PDB entry 7SCQ | electron microscopy, 6.00 A resolution (low resolution: residue-level contacts below are approximate; hydrogen-bond / salt-bridge calls are withheld) | chains A and C of the 3 polymer chains in the assembly

# Chain A
Molecule: Tyrosine--tRNA ligase
From: Phaseolus vulgaris
Notes: EC 6.1.1.1
Reference sequence: V7CJ18 (V7CJ18_PHAVU); residue numbers follow UniProt; this construct covers 1-379
Amino-acid sequence (400 residues; each row starts with the number of its first residue; numbers below 1 keep their minus sign (Met-20 is residue -20)):
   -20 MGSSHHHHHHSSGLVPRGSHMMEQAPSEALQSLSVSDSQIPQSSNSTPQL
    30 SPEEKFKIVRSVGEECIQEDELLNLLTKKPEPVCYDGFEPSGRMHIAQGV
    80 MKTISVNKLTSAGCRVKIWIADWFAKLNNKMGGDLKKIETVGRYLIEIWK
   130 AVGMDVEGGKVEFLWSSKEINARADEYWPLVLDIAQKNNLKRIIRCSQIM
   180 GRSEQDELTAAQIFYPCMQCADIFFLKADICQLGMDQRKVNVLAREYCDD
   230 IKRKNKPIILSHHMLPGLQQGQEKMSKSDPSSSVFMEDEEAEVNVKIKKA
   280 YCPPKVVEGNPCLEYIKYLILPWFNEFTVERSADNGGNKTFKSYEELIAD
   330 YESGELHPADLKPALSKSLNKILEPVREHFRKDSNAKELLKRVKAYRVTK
Disordered / not traced: -20 to 30
Sequence notes: expression tag (-20 to 0)

# Chain C
Molecule: tRNA-like structure from brome mosaic virus RNA 3.
Sequence (171 nucleotides; row label = number of the first residue in the row; numbers below 1 keep their minus sign (G-1 is residue -1)):
    -1 GGCGUGGUUGACACGCAGACCUCUUACAAGAGUGUCUAGGUGCCUUUGAG
    49 AGUUACUCUUUGCUCUCUUCGGAAGAACCCUUAGGGGUUCGUGCAUGGGC
    99 UUGCAUAGCAAGUCUUAGAAUGCGGGUACCGUACAGUGUUGAAAAACACU
   149 GUAAAUCUCUAAAAGAGACCA
Disordered / not traced: -1 to 0
Sequence notes: insertion (-1 to 0)

# How chain A and chain C interact
Residue-residue contacts (105; chain A residue first):
  Ile46(A) - C54(C)
  Ile46(A) - U55(C)
  Gln47(A) - G50(C)
  Gln47(A) - U55(C)
  Glu50(A) - G50(C)
  Glu50(A) - U51(C)
  Tyr64(A) - A53(C)
  Leu106(A) - A169(C)
  Asn107(A) - C168(C)
  Asn107(A) - A169(C)
  Asn108(A) - A169(C)
  Lys109(A) - A169(C)
  Asp162(A) - A159(C)
  Lys166(A) - A159(C)
  Lys166(A) - A160(C)
  Lys166(A) - A161(C)
  Lys166(A) - A162(C)
  Asn167(A) - A162(C)
  Asn168(A) - A162(C)
  Asn168(A) - G163(C)
  Lys170(A) - G163(C)
  Lys170(A) - A164(C)
  Ile173(A) - A166(C)
  Arg174(A) - A164(C)
  Arg174(A) - G165(C)
  Arg174(A) - A166(C)
  Cys175(A) - A166(C)
  Ser176(A) - A166(C)
  Ser176(A) - C168(C)
  Gln177(A) - A166(C)
  Gln177(A) - C167(C)
  Gln177(A) - C168(C)
  Ile178(A) - A53(C)
  Ile178(A) - C167(C)
  Met179(A) - C168(C)
  Met179(A) - A169(C)
  Gly180(A) - C167(C)
  Gly180(A) - C168(C)
  Arg181(A) - C167(C)
  Arg181(A) - C168(C)
  Arg181(A) - A169(C)
  Glu183(A) - A166(C)
  Leu187(A) - C168(C)
  Leu187(A) - A169(C)
  Gln191(A) - C168(C)
  Gln191(A) - A169(C)
  Tyr194(A) - A169(C)
  Gln198(A) - A53(C)
  Ile202(A) - U52(C)
  Ile202(A) - A53(C)
  Ala207(A) - U52(C)
  Cys210(A) - A53(C)
  Leu212(A) - A53(C)
  Met214(A) - A166(C)
  Asp215(A) - C167(C)
  Gln216(A) - A53(C)
  Gln216(A) - C167(C)
  Arg217(A) - C54(C)
  Arg217(A) - G165(C)
  Arg217(A) - A166(C)
  Lys218(A) - C54(C)
  Lys218(A) - G165(C)
  Lys218(A) - A166(C)
  Val219(A) - A53(C)
  Asn220(A) - A53(C)
  Asn220(A) - C54(C)
  Val221(A) - C54(C)
  Val221(A) - U55(C)
  Ala223(A) - A53(C)
  Arg224(A) - A53(C)
  Arg224(A) - C54(C)
  Arg224(A) - U55(C)
  Glu225(A) - G163(C)
  Cys227(A) - U51(C)
  Cys227(A) - U52(C)
  Asp228(A) - U51(C)
  Asp228(A) - G60(C)
  Asp228(A) - A160(C)
  Asp229(A) - U156(C)
  Asp229(A) - A160(C)
  Asp229(A) - A161(C)
  Ile230(A) - U158(C)
  Ile230(A) - A160(C)
  Lys231(A) - U51(C)
  Lys231(A) - G60(C)
  Lys231(A) - C61(C)
  Lys231(A) - U156(C)
  Lys231(A) - U158(C)
  Lys231(A) - A160(C)
  Arg232(A) - U51(C)
  Arg232(A) - U52(C)
  Lys233(A) - U51(C)
  Lys233(A) - U52(C)
  Asn234(A) - U51(C)
  Asn234(A) - U52(C)
  Lys235(A) - U51(C)
  Lys235(A) - U52(C)
  Pro236(A) - U52(C)
  Pro236(A) - A53(C)
  Pro236(A) - C54(C)
  Ile238(A) - A53(C)
  Ile238(A) - C54(C)
  Glu252(A) - C167(C)
  Lys253(A) - C167(C)
  Lys379(A) - A169(C)
Also at the interface, not in a pair above, chain A (66 interface residues in all): Glu44, Arg171, Ser182, Ala190, Cys199, Phe203, Asp208, Ile237, Met243, Thr378
Also at the interface, not in a pair above, chain C (22 interface residues in all): C56

# Overview
Chain A and chain C form an interface of 66 and 22 residues respectively.
Chain A is Tyrosine--tRNA ligase (Phaseolus vulgaris) and chain C is tRNA-like structure from brome mosaic
virus RNA 3.; the structure, tRNA-like Structure from Brome Mosaic Virus Bound to Tyrosyl-tRNA Synthetase from
Phaseolus vulgaris. Conformation: Bound State ..., was determined by electron microscopy (same publication as
7SAM and 7SC6).
